7N5P - chains C and E of the 5 polymer chains in the assembly; structure by X-ray diffraction, 2.09 A resolution.

[Chain C]
Protein: peptide from Polymerase acidic protein
Reference sequence: O89752 (PA_I97A1); residues 1-10 here correspond to UniProt positions 224-233 (UniProt number = residue number + 223)
Amino-acid sequence (10 residues; row label = number of the first residue in the row):
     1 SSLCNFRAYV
Differences from the reference sequence: engineered mutation Cys4 (Glu227 in O89752)

[Chain E]
Protein: Fusion protein of T cell receptor beta, variable 29 and Human nkt tcr beta chain
Organism: Mus musculus
Reference sequence: chimeric construct of A0A0G2LB96, K7N5M4: residues 1-107 from A0A0G2LB96 (A0A0G2LB96_MOUSE) positions 20-113 (offset varies); residues 111-253 from K7N5M4 positions 107-249 (UniProt number = residue number - 4)
Amino-acid sequence (240 residues; each row starts with the number of its first residue; note: 13 numbers in that range are skipped by the numbering (no residue carries them; nothing is unmodelled there)):
     1 DMKVTQMPRY LIKRMGENVL LECGQDMSHE T
    39 MYWYRQDPGL GLQLIYISYD VDS
    66 NSEGDIP
    74 KGYRVSRK
    83 KREHFSLILD SAKTNQTSVY FCASSFGREQ YFGPGTRLTV LEDLKNVFPP EVAVFEPSEA
   143 EISHTQKATL VCLATGFYPD HVELSWWVNG KEVHSGVCTD PQPLKEQPAL NDSRYALSSR
   203 LRVSATFWQN PRNHFRCQVQ FYGLSENDEW TQDRAKPVTQ IVSAEAWGRA D
Unresolved in the structure: 1, 191-194
Disulfides: Cys23-Cys104, Cys154-Cys219
Differences from the reference sequence: linker (108-110); conflict Leu123 (Thr119 in K7N5M4)
Ion coordination: Na+ site 1: Tyr10, Val164; Na+ site 2 near Asp125 (its only coordinating residue here)

[How chain C and chain E interact]
Residue-residue contacts (5; chain C residue first):
  Phe6(C) - Gly109(E)
  Arg7(C) - Gly109(E)  hydrogen bond (side chain-backbone)
  Arg7(C) - Arg110(E)  hydrogen bond (side chain-backbone)
  Ala8(C) - Phe108(E)
  Tyr9(C) - Glu30(E)
Other interface residues (no listed pair), chain C (5 interface residues in all): Val10
Other interface residues (no listed pair), chain E (6 interface residues in all): Thr31, Tyr57

[Summary]
5 residues of chain C and 6 residues of chain E are in contact, with 2 hydrogen bonds. Polar pairs include
Arg7(C)-Gly109(E) and Arg7(C)-Arg110(E). Tyr10(E) and Val164(E) form the Na+ site 1.
Here chain C is peptide from Polymerase acidic protein and chain E is Fusion protein of T cell receptor beta,
variable 29 and Human nkt tcr beta chain (Mus musculus). Entry 7N5P (6218 TCR in complex with H2-Db PA224-233
with a cysteine mutant) was determined by X-ray diffraction (same publication as 7N4K, 7N5C and 7N5Q).
